7XN5 - chains B and D of the 4 polymer chains in the assembly; structure by electron microscopy, 3.18 A resolution.

# Chain B
Name: Arginine ADP-riboxanase CopC
From: Chromobacterium violaceum
Notes: EC 4.3.99.-
UniProt: Q7NWF2 (Q7NWF2_CHRVO); residue numbers follow UniProt; this construct covers 1-487
Sequence (487 residues; row label = number of the first residue in the row):
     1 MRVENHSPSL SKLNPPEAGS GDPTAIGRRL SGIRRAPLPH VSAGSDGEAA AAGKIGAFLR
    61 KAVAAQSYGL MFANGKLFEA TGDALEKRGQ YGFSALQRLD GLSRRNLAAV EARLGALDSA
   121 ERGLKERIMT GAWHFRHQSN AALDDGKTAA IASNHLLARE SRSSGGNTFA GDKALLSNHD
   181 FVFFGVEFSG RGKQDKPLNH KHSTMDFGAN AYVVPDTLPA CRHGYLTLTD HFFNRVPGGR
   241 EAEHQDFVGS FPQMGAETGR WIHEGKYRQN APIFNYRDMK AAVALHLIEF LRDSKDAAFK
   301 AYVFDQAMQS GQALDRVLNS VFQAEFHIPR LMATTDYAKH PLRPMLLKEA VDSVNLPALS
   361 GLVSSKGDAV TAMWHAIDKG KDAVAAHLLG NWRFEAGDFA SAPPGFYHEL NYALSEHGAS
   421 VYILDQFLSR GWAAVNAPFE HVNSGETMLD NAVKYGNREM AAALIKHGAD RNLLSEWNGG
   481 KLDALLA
Disordered / not traced: 1-48, 471-487
UniProt features mapped onto this chain:
  - active site: Glu325
  - binding site (NAD(+)): His137, Gln138, Ser139, Leu143, Ala150, Ala152, Asn154, Leu157, Asn167, Phe183, His202, Asp230, Glu325
  - binding site (nicotinamide): His137, Phe183, Phe184, His202, Phe207, Glu325
  - binding site (ADP-D-ribose): Ser139, Leu143, Ala152, Asn154, Leu157, Gly166, Asn167, Thr168, Phe183, Phe207, Asp230
  - site (Important for catalytic activity): His137, Phe183, Phe207, Asp230
  - mutagenesis: Ile55 to Leu59 (Abolished interaction with host calmodulin), Phe58 to Leu59 (Abolished interaction with host calmodulin), Leu59 to Arg60 (Abolished interaction with host calmodulin), Leu59 (L59A: Abolished interaction with host calmodulin), Phe93 (F93A: Abolished interaction with host calmodulin; when associated with A-159 and A-330), His137 (H137A: Does not affect ADP-riboxanase activity), Arg159 (R159A: Abolished interaction with host calmodulin; when associated with A-93 and A-330. Abolished interaction with host calmodulin; when associated with A-330), Asp172 (D172A: Abolished ADP-riboxanase activity and ability to inhibit host cell caspases; D172E: Abolished deamination step without affecting the arginine ADP-ribosylation step), Phe183 (F183A: Does not affect ADP-riboxanase activity. Abolished ADP-riboxanase activity; when associated with A-207), Glu187 (E187A: In EH/AA mutant; abolished arginine ADP-riboxanation of host CASP4/CASP11; when associated with A-327), Phe207 (F207A: Does not affect ADP-riboxanase activity. Abolished ADP-riboxanase activity; when associated with A-183), Asp230 (D230A: Abolished ADP-riboxanase activity and ability to inhibit host cell caspases), 10 further mutagenesis entries in UniProt
Residues lining bound ligands:
  - adenosine-5-diphosphoribose (APR): His137, Ser139, Ala141, Ala142, Leu143, Ala150, Ile151, Ala152, Asn154, Leu157, Ser164, Gly166, Asn167, Thr168, Asp172, Phe183, Phe207, Asp230, Glu325
  - nicotinamide (NCA): Arg136, His137, Gln138, Phe183, Phe184, Gly185, His202, Phe207, Glu325

# Chain D
Name: Calmodulin-1
From: Homo sapiens
UniProt: P0DP23 (CALM1_HUMAN); residues 0-148 here correspond to UniProt positions 1-149 (UniProt number = residue number + 1)
Sequence (149 residues; numbered 0 to 148; the number before each row is that of its first residue; numbering starts at 0):
     0 MADQLTEEQI AEFKEAFSLF DKDGDGTITT KELGTVMRSL GQNPTEAELQ DMINEVDADG
    60 NGTIDFPEFL TMMARKMKDT DSEEEIREAF RVFDKDGNGY ISAAELRHVM TNLGEKLTDE
   120 EVDEMIREAD IDGDGQVNYE EFVQMMTAK
Disordered / not traced: 0-84, 143-148
UniProt features mapped onto this chain:
  - binding site (Ca(2+)): Asp20, Asp22, Asp24, Thr26, Glu31, Asp56, Asp58, Asn60, Thr62, Glu67, Asp93, Asp95, Asn97, Tyr99, Glu104, Asp129, Asp131, Asp133, Gln135, Glu140
  - modified residue: Ala1 (N-acetylalanine), Lys21 (N6-acetyllysine), Thr44 (Phosphothreonine), Ser81 (Phosphoserine), Lys94 (N6-acetyllysine), Tyr99 (Phosphotyrosine), Ser101 (Phosphoserine), Thr110 (Phosphothreonine), Lys115 (N6,N6,N6-trimethyllysine), Tyr138 (Phosphotyrosine)
  - cross-link: Lys21 (Glycyl lysine isopeptide (Lys-Gly) (interchain with G-Cter in SUMO2))

# How chain B and chain D interact
Contacting residue pairs (29; chain B residue first):
  Ala49(B) with Met109(D)
  Ala51(B) with Val91(D)
  Ala52(B) with Met109(D), hydrophobic; Glu114(D)
  Gly53(B) with Glu114(D)
  Lys54(B) with Val91(D)
  Ile55(B) with Val91(D), hydrophobic; Phe92(D), hydrophobic
  Gly56(B) with Met124(D)
  Phe58(B) with Phe141(D), hydrophobic
  Leu59(B) with Met124(D), hydrophobic
  Arg60(B) with Leu116(D); Glu120(D), salt bridge; Met124(D)
  Ala62(B) with Phe141(D), hydrophobic
  Val63(B) with Glu127(D)
  Gln66(B) with Glu127(D), hydrogen bond
  Tyr91(B) with Phe141(D)
  Gly92(B) with Phe141(D)
  Phe93(B) with Phe141(D), hydrogen bond (backbone-backbone)
  Thr148(B) with Thr117(D)
  Leu156(B) with Glu123(D)
  Arg159(B) with Glu123(D), salt bridge; Arg126(D)
  Arg330(B) with Glu123(D), salt bridge; Glu127(D), salt bridge
  Leu331(B) with Glu119(D)
  Ala333(B) with Thr117(D); Glu120(D)
Other interface residues (no listed pair), chain B (25 interface residues in all): Gln90, Ala150, Thr334
Other interface residues (no listed pair), chain D (20 interface residues in all): Glu87, Asp93, Arg106, Ala128, Ile130, Tyr138, Glu139

# In short
25 residues of chain B face 20 of chain D across their interface, with 2 hydrogen bonds and 4 salt bridges.
Among the polar pairs are Arg60(B)-Glu120(D), Arg159(B)-Glu123(D) and Arg330(B)-Glu123(D). Bound to chain B:
nicotinamide and adenosine-5-diphosphoribose.
Chain B is Arginine ADP-riboxanase CopC (Chromobacterium violaceum) and chain D is Calmodulin-1 (Homo
sapiens); the structure, Cryo-EM structure of CopC-CaM-caspase-3 with ADPR, was determined by electron
microscopy (same publication as 7XN4 and 7XN6).
